Entry 9EO6 (X-ray diffraction, 2.11 A resolution); this record covers chains A and B of the 4 polymer chains in the assembly.

# Chain A (and B)
Name: 3C-like proteinase nsp5
Source organism: Severe acute respiratory syndrome coronavirus 2
Notes: EC 3.4.22.69; chain B of this document is another copy of the same molecule, construct and numbering; everything in this record applies to it too
UniProt: P0DTD1 (R1AB_SARS2); residues 1-306 here correspond to UniProt positions 3264-3569 (UniProt number = residue number + 3263)
Amino-acid sequence (306 residues; row label = number of the first residue in the row):
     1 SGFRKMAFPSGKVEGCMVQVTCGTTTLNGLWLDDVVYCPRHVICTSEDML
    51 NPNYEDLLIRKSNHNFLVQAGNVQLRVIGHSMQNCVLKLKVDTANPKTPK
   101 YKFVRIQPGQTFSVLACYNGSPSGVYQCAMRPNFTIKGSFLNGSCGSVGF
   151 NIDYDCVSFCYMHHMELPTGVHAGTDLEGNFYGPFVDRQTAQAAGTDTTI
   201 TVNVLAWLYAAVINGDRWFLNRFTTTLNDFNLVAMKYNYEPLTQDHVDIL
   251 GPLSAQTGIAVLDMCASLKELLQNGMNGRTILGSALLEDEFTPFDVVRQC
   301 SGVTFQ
Ion coordination: K+: Asn221, Phe223, Asp263, Ser267
Swiss-Prot annotation at these positions:
  - active site: His41 (For 3CL-PRO activity), Cys145 (Nucleophile)
  - site: Gln306 (Cleavage)
  - cross-link (Glycyl lysine isopeptide (Lys-Gly)): Lys5 (interchain with G-Cter in ubiquitin), Lys90 (interchain with G-Cter in ubiquitin)
What the authors report for this chain:
  - catalytic residues: His41, Cys145 (citing earlier work)
  - binding site for Inhibitor SLL11: Asn142, Cys145, His163, Glu166
  - mutagenesis - E166V: decreased binding to MP1
  - mutagenesis - E166V (811-fold): decreased binding to MP7
  - mutagenesis - E166V (523-fold): decreased binding to Nirmatrelvir

# Chain A / chain B interface
Residue-residue contacts (96):
  Ser1(A) - Gly138(B)
  Ser1(A) - Ser139(B)
  Ser1(A) - Phe140(B)  hydrogen bond (backbone-backbone)
  Ser1(A) - Glu166(B)  hydrogen bond (backbone-side chain)
  Ser1(A) - Gly170(B)
  Ser1(A) - His172(B)
  Gly2(A) - Gly138(B)
  Gly2(A) - Ser139(B)
  Arg4(A) - Lys5(B)
  Arg4(A) - Tyr126(B)
  Arg4(A) - Gln127(B)  hydrogen bond (side chain-backbone)
  Arg4(A) - Cys128(B)
  Arg4(A) - Lys137(B)  hydrogen bond (side chain-backbone)
  Arg4(A) - Glu290(B)  salt bridge
  Lys5(A) - Arg4(B)
  Lys5(A) - Tyr126(B)
  Met6(A) - Gly124(B)
  Met6(A) - Val125(B)
  Met6(A) - Tyr126(B)  hydrophobic
  Met6(A) - Ser139(B)
  Ala7(A) - Gly124(B)
  Ala7(A) - Val125(B)  hydrogen bond (backbone-backbone)
  Phe8(A) - Val125(B)
  Pro9(A) - Ser10(B)
  Pro9(A) - Glu14(B)
  Pro9(A) - Pro122(B)  hydrophobic
  Ser10(A) - Pro9(B)
  Ser10(A) - Ser10(B)  hydrogen bond (backbone-side chain)
  Ser10(A) - Glu14(B)  hydrogen bond (backbone-side chain)
  Gly11(A) - Gly11(B)
  Gly11(A) - Glu14(B)  hydrogen bond (backbone-side chain)
  Glu14(A) - Pro9(B)
  Glu14(A) - Ser10(B)  hydrogen bond (side chain-backbone)
  Glu14(A) - Gly11(B)  hydrogen bond (side chain-backbone)
  Tyr118(A) - Gly302(B)
  Tyr118(A) - Thr304(B)
  Ser121(A) - Thr304(B)
  Ser121(A) - Gln306(B)  hydrogen bond
  Pro122(A) - Pro9(B)  hydrophobic
  Pro122(A) - Thr304(B)
  Pro122(A) - Phe305(B)  hydrogen bond (backbone-backbone)
  Ser123(A) - Met6(B)
  Ser123(A) - Pro9(B)
  Ser123(A) - Arg298(B)  hydrogen bond (backbone-side chain)
  Ser123(A) - Val303(B)  hydrogen bond (side chain-backbone)
  Ser123(A) - Phe305(B)
  Gly124(A) - Met6(B)
  Gly124(A) - Ala7(B)
  Gly124(A) - Arg298(B)
  Val125(A) - Met6(B)
  Val125(A) - Ala7(B)  hydrogen bond (backbone-backbone)
  Val125(A) - Phe8(B)
  Val125(A) - Pro9(B)  hydrophobic
  Val125(A) - Val125(B)  hydrophobic
  Tyr126(A) - Arg4(B)
  Tyr126(A) - Lys5(B)
  Gln127(A) - Arg4(B)  hydrogen bond (backbone-side chain)
  Lys137(A) - Arg4(B)  hydrogen bond (backbone-side chain)
  Gly138(A) - Ser1(B)
  Gly138(A) - Gly2(B)
  Ser139(A) - Ser1(B)
  Ser139(A) - Gly2(B)  hydrogen bond (side chain-backbone)
  Ser139(A) - Phe3(B)
  Ser139(A) - Arg4(B)
  Ser139(A) - Gln299(B)  hydrogen bond
  Phe140(A) - Ser1(B)  hydrogen bond (backbone-backbone)
  Leu141(A) - Ser1(B)
  Leu141(A) - Gln299(B)
  Leu141(A) - Cys300(B)
  Leu141(A) - Ser301(B)
  Leu141(A) - Gly302(B)
  Glu166(A) - Ser1(B)  hydrogen bond (side chain-backbone)
  Gly170(A) - Ser1(B)
  His172(A) - Ser1(B)  hydrogen bond (side chain-backbone)
  Thr280(A) - Leu286(B)
  Gly283(A) - Leu286(B)
  Ala285(A) - Leu286(B)  hydrophobic
  Leu286(A) - Gly283(B)
  Leu286(A) - Ala285(B)  hydrophobic
  Glu290(A) - Arg4(B)  salt bridge
  Arg298(A) - Ser123(B)  hydrogen bond (side chain-backbone)
  Gln299(A) - Ser139(B)  hydrogen bond
  Gln299(A) - Leu141(B)
  Cys300(A) - Leu141(B)
  Ser301(A) - Leu141(B)
  Gly302(A) - Tyr118(B)
  Gly302(A) - Leu141(B)
  Val303(A) - Ser123(B)  hydrogen bond (backbone-side chain)
  Thr304(A) - Tyr118(B)
  Thr304(A) - Ser121(B)
  Thr304(A) - Pro122(B)
  Thr304(A) - Ser123(B)
  Phe305(A) - Ser121(B)  hydrogen bond (backbone-side chain)
  Phe305(A) - Pro122(B)  hydrogen bond (backbone-backbone)
  Phe305(A) - Ser123(B)
  Gln306(A) - Ser121(B)  hydrogen bond
Interface residues without a listed pair, chain A (45 interface residues in all): Phe3, Leu115, Cys128, Ser284
Interface residues without a listed pair, chain B (46 interface residues in all): Leu115, Ala129, Thr280, Ser284

# Summary
45 residues of chain A and 46 residues of chain B are in contact; the contacts include 28 hydrogen bonds and 2
salt bridges. Among the polar pairs are Arg4(A)-Glu290(B), Ser1(A)-Glu166(B) and Arg4(A)-Gln127(B). The paper
reports catalytic residues His41(A) and Cys145(A); E166V of chain A reduces binding to MP1.
Chain A and chain B are both 3C-like proteinase nsp5 (Severe acute respiratory syndrome coronavirus 2); the
structure, SARS-CoV2 major protease in complex with a covalent inhibitor SLL11, was determined by X-ray
diffraction together with 9EOR and 9EOX from the same study.
